PDB entry 5FYL | X-ray diffraction, 3.10 A resolution | chains D and E of the 6 polymer chains in the assembly

[Chain D]
Protein: 35O22 antibody fab heavy chain
From: Homo sapiens
Notes: antibody fragment or engineered binder
Amino-acid sequence (243 residues; numbered 1 to 225 plus 18 insertion-coded residues; the number before each row is that of its first residue; a row labelled like 72A-72H holds insertion residues (72A, then the next letters in order)):
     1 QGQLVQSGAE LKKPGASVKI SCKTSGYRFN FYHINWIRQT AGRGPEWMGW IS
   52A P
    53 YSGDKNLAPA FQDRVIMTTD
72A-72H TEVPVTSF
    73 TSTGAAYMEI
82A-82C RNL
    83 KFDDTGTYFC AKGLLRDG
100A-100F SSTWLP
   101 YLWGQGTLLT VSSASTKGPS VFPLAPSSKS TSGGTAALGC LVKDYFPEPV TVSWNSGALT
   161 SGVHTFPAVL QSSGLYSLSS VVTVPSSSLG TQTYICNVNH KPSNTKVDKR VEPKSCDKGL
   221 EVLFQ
Unresolved in the structure: 225
Cystine bridges: Cys22-Cys92, Cys140-Cys196

[Chain E]
Protein: 35O22 antibody fab light chain
From: Homo sapiens
Notes: antibody fragment or engineered binder
Amino-acid sequence (216 residues; each row starts with the number of its first residue; note: 1 number in that range is skipped by the numbering (no residue carries it; nothing is unmodelled there); a row labelled like 27A-27C holds insertion residues (27A, then the next letters in order)):
     1 QSVLTQSAS
    11 VSGSLGQSVT ISCTGPN
27A-27C SVC
    28 CSHKSISWYQ WPPGRAPTLI IYEDNERAPG ISPRFSGYKS YWSAYLTISD LRPEDETTYY
    88 CCSYTHNS
   95A G
    96 CVFGTGTKVS V
  106A L
   107 GQSKANPSVT LFPPSSEELQ ANKATLVCLI SDFYPGAVTV AWKADSSPVK AGVETTTPSK
   167 QSNNKYAASS YLSLTPEQWK SHRSYSCQVT HEGSTVEKTV APTECS
Unresolved in the structure: 1, 211-212
Cystine bridges: Cys23-Cys88, Cys27C-Cys28, Cys89-Cys96, Cys134-Cys193
Small-molecule neighbours: N-acetylglucosamine (NAG; 2-acetamido-2-deoxy-beta-D-glucopyranose): Asn52, Glu53, Arg54, Ala55

[Interface between chain D and chain E]
Residue-residue contacts (67; chain D residue first):
  Ile37(D) - Phe98(E)  hydrophobic
  Gln39(D) - Trp38(E)
  Pro45(D) - Trp38(E)  hydrophobic
  Pro45(D) - Tyr87(E)
  Pro45(D) - Phe98(E)  hydrophobic
  Trp47(D) - Gly95A(E)
  Trp47(D) - Cys96(E)
  Trp50(D) - Ser95(E)
  Asn58(D) - Asn94(E)  hydrogen bond (side chain-backbone)
  Asn58(D) - Ser95(E)  hydrogen bond (side chain-backbone)
  Asn58(D) - Gly95A(E)
  Leu96(D) - Tyr49(E)  hydrophobic
  Ser100A(D) - Glu50(E)
  Ser100A(D) - His93(E)
  Ser100B(D) - Tyr49(E)
  Ser100B(D) - Glu50(E)  hydrogen bond
  Ser100B(D) - Tyr91(E)  hydrogen bond
  Trp100D(D) - Tyr91(E)  hydrophobic
  Trp100D(D) - Thr92(E)  hydrogen bond (side chain-backbone)
  Trp100D(D) - His93(E)  hydrogen bond (side chain-backbone)
  Trp100D(D) - Ser95(E)  hydrogen bond (side chain-backbone)
  Trp100D(D) - Gly95A(E)
  Trp100D(D) - Cys96(E)
  Leu100E(D) - Tyr36(E)
  Leu100E(D) - Leu46(E)  hydrophobic
  Leu100E(D) - Tyr49(E)  hydrophobic
  Pro100F(D) - Tyr36(E)  hydrogen bond (backbone-side chain)
  Pro100F(D) - Leu46(E)
  Trp103(D) - Pro44(E)  hydrophobic
  Gly104(D) - Ala43(E)
  Phe122(D) - Glu123(E)
  Phe122(D) - Glu124(E)
  Pro123(D) - Ser121(E)
  Leu124(D) - Phe118(E)  hydrophobic
  Leu124(D) - Val133(E)  hydrophobic
  Ala125(D) - Phe118(E)
  Ser127(D) - Thr116(E)
  Ser127(D) - Leu117(E)
  Ser127(D) - Phe118(E)
  Ser128(D) - Thr116(E)
  Lys129(D) - Ser114(E)
  Ala137(D) - Phe118(E)
  Leu138(D) - Phe118(E)  hydrophobic
  Leu141(D) - Val133(E)  hydrophobic
  Lys143(D) - Lys129(E)
  Lys143(D) - Thr131(E)
  Asp144(D) - Lys129(E)  salt bridge
  His164(D) - Gln167(E)  hydrogen bond
  Phe166(D) - Leu135(E)  hydrophobic
  Phe166(D) - Ile136(E)
  Phe166(D) - Ala173(E)  hydrophobic
  Phe166(D) - Ala174(E)
  Phe166(D) - Ser175(E)
  Pro167(D) - Ser175(E)  hydrogen bond (backbone-side chain)
  Ala168(D) - Thr162(E)
  Val169(D) - Glu160(E)
  Val169(D) - Thr161(E)
  Val169(D) - Thr162(E)
  Val169(D) - Tyr177(E)  hydrophobic
  Gln171(D) - Glu160(E)
  Ser177(D) - Tyr177(E)
  Leu178(D) - Tyr177(E)
  Ser179(D) - Val133(E)
  Ser179(D) - Tyr177(E)  hydrogen bond
  Val181(D) - Phe118(E)  hydrophobic
  Lys214(D) - Glu210(E)  salt bridge
  Cys216(D) - Pro119(E)  hydrophobic
Other interface residues (no listed pair), chain D (44 interface residues in all): Glu46, Phe91, Tyr101, Pro126, Leu170, Ser215
Other interface residues (no listed pair), chain E (45 interface residues in all): Ser34, Gly41, Pro56, Ala130, Ser137, Asp138, Ser165

[In short]
The interface between chain D and chain E involves 44 residues on one side and 45 on the other; the contacts
include 11 hydrogen bonds and 2 salt bridges. Among the polar pairs are Asp144(D)-Lys129(E),
Lys214(D)-Glu210(E) and Asn58(D)-Asn94(E). Chain E binds N-acetylglucosamine.
Chain D is 35O22 antibody fab heavy chain and chain E is 35O22 antibody fab light chain, both from Homo
sapiens; the structure, Crystal Structure at 3.7 A Resolution of Fully Glycosylated HIV-1 Clade A BG505
SOSIP.664 Prefusion Env ..., was determined by X-ray diffraction, deposited together with 5FYJ and 5FYK.
